7DF5 - chain A; structure by X-ray diffraction, 1.08 A resolution.

Chain A:
Name: Galectin-3
Source organism: Homo sapiens
Notes: fragment: Carbohydrate Recoginition Domain (CRD)
Reference sequence: P17931 (LEG3_HUMAN); residue numbers follow UniProt; this construct covers 108-250
Chain sequence (165 residues; each row starts with the number of its first residue):
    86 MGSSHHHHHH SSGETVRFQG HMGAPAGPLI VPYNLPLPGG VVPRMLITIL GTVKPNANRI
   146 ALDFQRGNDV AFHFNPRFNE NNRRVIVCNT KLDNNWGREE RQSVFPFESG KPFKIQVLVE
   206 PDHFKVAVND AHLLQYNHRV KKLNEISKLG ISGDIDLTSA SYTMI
Disordered / not traced: 86-112
Construct notes: expression tag (86-107)
Swiss-Prot annotation at these positions:
  - motif: Lys226 to Asp241 (Nuclear export signal)
  - binding site (a beta-D-galactoside): Trp181 to Gln187
  - modified residue: Ser188 (Phosphoserine)
Small-molecule neighbours: H5O ((2R,3R,4S,5R,6S)-2-(hydroxymethyl)-5-methoxy-6-[(3R,4R,5S)-4-oxidanyl-5-(4-pyrimidin-5-yl-1,2,3-triazol-1-yl)oxan-3-yl]sulfanyl-4-[4-[3,4,5-tris(fluoranyl)phenyl]-1,2,3-triazol-1-yl]oxan-3-ol): Arg144, Ile145, Ala146, His158, Asn160, Arg162, Glu165, Asn166, Val172, Asn174, Trp181, Glu184, Arg186, Ser237, Gly238

Overview:
Chain A binds compound H5O. Curated annotation (UniProt) lists 7 beta-D-galactoside-binding residues.
Chain A is Galectin-3 (Homo sapiens); the structure, Human Galectin-3 CRD in complex with novel
tetrahydropyran-based thiodisaccharide mimic inhibitor, was determined by X-ray diffraction together with 7DF6
from the same study.
